Entry 3QRC (X-ray diffraction, 1.85 A resolution); this record covers chain A.

[Chain A]
Molecule: Attachment invasion locus protein
Organism: Yersinia pestis
UniProt: Q0WCZ9 (Q0WCZ9_YERPE); residue numbers follow UniProt; this construct covers 27-182
Sequence (157 residues; row label = number of the first residue in the row):
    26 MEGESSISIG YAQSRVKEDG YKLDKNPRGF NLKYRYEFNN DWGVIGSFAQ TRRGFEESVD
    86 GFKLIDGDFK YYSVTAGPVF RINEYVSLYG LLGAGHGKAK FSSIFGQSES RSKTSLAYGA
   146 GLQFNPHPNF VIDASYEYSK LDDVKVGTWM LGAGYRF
Unresolved in the structure: 85-88
Construct notes: initiating methionine (26)
What the authors report for this chain:
  - binding site for 2,3,4,6-tetra-O-sulfonato-glucose: Arg40, Lys47, Lys95, His121, Lys123
  - binding site for (hydroxyethyloxy)tri(ethyloxy)octane: Phe94
  - binding site for 1,3,4,6-tetra-O-sulfo-beta-D-fructofuranose: Lys47, Lys50, Lys123, Lys125

[Overview]
From the paper: a binding site for 2,3,4,6-tetra-O-sulfonato-glucose at Arg40, Lys47 and Lys95 among others; a
binding site for 1,3,4,6-tetra-O-sulfo-beta-D-fructofuranose at Lys47, Lys50 and Lys123 among others.
Chain A is Attachment invasion locus protein (Yersinia pestis); the structure, The crystal structure of Ail,
the attachment invasion locus protein of Yersinia pestis, in complex with ..., was determined by X-ray
diffraction (same publication as 3QRA).
